Entry 1CGX (X-ray diffraction, 2.50 A resolution); this record covers chain A.

# Chain A
Molecule: Cyclomaltodextrin glucanotransferase
Organism: Bacillus circulans
Notes: EC 2.4.1.19
Reference sequence: P43379 (CDGT2_BACCI); residues 1-686 here correspond to UniProt positions 28-713 (UniProt number = residue number + 27)
Amino-acid sequence (686 residues; row label = number of the first residue in the row):
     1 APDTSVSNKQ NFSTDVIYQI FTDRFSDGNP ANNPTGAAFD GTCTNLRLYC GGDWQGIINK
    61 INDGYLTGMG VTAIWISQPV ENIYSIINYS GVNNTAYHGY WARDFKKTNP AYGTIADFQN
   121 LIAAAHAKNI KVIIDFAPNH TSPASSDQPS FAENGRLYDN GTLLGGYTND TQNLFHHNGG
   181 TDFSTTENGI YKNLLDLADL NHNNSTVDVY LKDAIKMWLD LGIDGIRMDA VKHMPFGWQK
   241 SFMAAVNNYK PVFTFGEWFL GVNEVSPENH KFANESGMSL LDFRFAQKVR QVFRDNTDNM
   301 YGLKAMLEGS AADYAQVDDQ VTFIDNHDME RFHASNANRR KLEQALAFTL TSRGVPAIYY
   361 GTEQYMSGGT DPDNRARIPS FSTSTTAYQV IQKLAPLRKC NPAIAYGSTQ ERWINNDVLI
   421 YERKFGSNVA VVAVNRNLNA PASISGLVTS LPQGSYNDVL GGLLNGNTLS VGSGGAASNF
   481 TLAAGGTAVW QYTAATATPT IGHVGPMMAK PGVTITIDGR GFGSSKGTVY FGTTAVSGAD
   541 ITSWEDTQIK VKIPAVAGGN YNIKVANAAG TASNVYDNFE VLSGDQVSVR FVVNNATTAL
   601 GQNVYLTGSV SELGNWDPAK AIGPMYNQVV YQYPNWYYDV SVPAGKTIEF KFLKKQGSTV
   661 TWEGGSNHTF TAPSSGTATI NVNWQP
Construct notes: conflict L195 (Tyr222 in P43379)
Disulfide bonds: C43-C50
Bound ions: Ca2+ site 1: D27, N29, N32, N33, G51, D53; Ca2+ site 2: N139, I190, D199, H233
Curated features (UniProtKB/Swiss-Prot):
  - active site: D229 (Nucleophile), E257 (Proton donor)
  - binding site (Ca(2+)): D27, N29, N32, N33, G51, D53, N139, I190, D199, H233, A315, D577
  - binding site (substrate): Y100, W101, H140, S145 to D147, N193, L194, D196, R227, K232, H233, H327, D371, R375
  - site: D328 (Transition state stabilizer)

# Summary
D27, N29, N32, N33, G51 and D53 form the Ca2+ site 1. N139, I190, D199 and H233 form the Ca2+ site 2. Curated
annotation (UniProt) lists active-site residues D229 and E257, 12 Ca2+-binding residues and 15
substrate-binding residues.
Chain A is Cyclomaltodextrin glucanotransferase (Bacillus circulans); the structure, Site directed mutations
of the active site residue tyrosine 195 of cyclodextrin glyxosyltransferase from bacillus circulans ..., was
determined by X-ray diffraction (same publication as 1CGV, 1CGW and 1CGY).
